Entry 5AEZ (X-ray diffraction, 1.47 A resolution); this record covers chain A.

[Chain A]
Molecule: MEP2
From: Candida albicans
UniProt: Q59UP8 (Q59UP8_CANAL); residues 5-480 here = UniProt positions 5-480
Amino-acid sequence (486 residues; each row starts with the number of its first residue):
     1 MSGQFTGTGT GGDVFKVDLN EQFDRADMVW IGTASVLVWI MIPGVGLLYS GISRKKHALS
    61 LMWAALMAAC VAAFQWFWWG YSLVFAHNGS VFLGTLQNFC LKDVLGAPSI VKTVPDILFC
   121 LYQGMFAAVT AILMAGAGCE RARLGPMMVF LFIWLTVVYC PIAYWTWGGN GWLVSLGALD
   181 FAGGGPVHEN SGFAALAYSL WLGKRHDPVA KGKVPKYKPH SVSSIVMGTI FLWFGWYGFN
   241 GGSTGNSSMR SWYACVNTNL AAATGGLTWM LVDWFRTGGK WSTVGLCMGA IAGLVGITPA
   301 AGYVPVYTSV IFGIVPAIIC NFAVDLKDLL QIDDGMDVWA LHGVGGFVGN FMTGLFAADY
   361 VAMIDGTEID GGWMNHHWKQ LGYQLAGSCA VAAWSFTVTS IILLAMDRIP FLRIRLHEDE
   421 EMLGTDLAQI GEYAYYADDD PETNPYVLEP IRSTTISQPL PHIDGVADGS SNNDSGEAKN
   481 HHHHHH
Not modelled in the structure: 456-486
Differences from the reference sequence: expression tag (1-4, 481-486)
From the paper describing this entry:
  - contacts within the chain: Y49-H342 (hydrogen bond), D419-S453 (backbone contact), E420-S453 (backbone contact), E421-S453 (backbone contact)
  - conformationally variable residues (loop rearrangement, side-chain flip): R54, K55, K56, E140, R141
  - post-translational modification sites: S453 (citing earlier work)
  - contacts within the chain: E420-S453 (hydrogen bond) (from molecular simulation)

[Overview]
The paper reports a modification site at S453; conformational variability at R54, K55 and K56 among others.
Chain A is MEP2 (Candida albicans); the structure, Crystal structure of Candida albicans Mep2, was determined
by X-ray diffraction (same publication as 5FUF, 5AH3, 5AID, 5AF1 and 5AEX).
